3RTA - chains A and B; structure by X-ray diffraction, 1.95 A resolution.

# Chain A
Name: Putative uncharacterized protein
From: Thermotoga maritima
Notes: EC 4.2.1.93
Reference sequence: Q9X024 (Q9X024_THEMA); residue numbers follow UniProt; this construct covers 1-490
Sequence (502 residues; numbered -11 to 490; the number before each row is that of its first residue; numbers below 1 keep their minus sign (Met-11 is residue -11)):
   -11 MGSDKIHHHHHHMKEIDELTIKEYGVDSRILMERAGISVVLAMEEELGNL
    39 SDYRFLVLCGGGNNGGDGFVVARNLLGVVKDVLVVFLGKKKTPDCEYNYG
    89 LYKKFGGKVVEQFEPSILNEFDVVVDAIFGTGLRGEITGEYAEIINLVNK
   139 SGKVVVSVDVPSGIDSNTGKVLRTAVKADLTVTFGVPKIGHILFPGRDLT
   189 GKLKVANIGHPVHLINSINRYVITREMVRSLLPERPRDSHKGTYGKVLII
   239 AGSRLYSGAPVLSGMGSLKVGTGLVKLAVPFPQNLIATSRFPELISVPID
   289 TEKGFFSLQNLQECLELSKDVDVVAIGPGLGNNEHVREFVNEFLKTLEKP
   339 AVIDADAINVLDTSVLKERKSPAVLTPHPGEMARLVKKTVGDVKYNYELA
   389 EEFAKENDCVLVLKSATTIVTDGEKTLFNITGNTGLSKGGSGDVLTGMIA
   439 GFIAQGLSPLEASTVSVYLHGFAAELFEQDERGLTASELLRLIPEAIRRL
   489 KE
Not modelled in the structure: -11 to 0, 490
Construct notes: expression tag (-11 to 0)
Ion coordination: K+: Asn52, Asp114, Phe117, Val146, Val148, Ser150
Small-molecule neighbours:
  - acetyl coenzyme A (ACO), molecule 1: Lys2, Asp5, Ile9, Ser16, Leu19, Met20, Ala23, Gly50, Asn51, Asn52, Gly53, Asp55, Lys78, Thr80, Asp82, Phe117, Gly118, Thr119, Gly120, Leu121, Arg122, Gly123, Glu124, Ile125, Tyr129, Asp147, Phe172, Ile196
  - acetyl coenzyme A (ACO), molecule 2: Ser227, His228, Gly230, Lys234, His366, Pro367, Gly368, Arg372, Val378, Lys382, Lys402, Ser403
UniProt features mapped onto this chain:
  - region: Asn51 to Asp55 (NADPHX 1), Gly118 to Glu124 (NADPHX 1), His366 to Arg372 (NADPHX 2)
  - binding site (K(+)): Asn52, Asp114, Ser150
  - binding site ((6S)-NADPHX): Tyr129, Asp147, Gly317, Asp431
  - binding site (ADP): Lys402 to Thr406, Asn421 to Gly430
What the authors report for this chain:
  - binding site for acetyl coenzyme A: Lys78

# Chain B
Name: Unknown peptide, probably from expression host
From: Escherichia coli
Sequence (7 residues; each row starts with the number of its first residue):
     1 AAWLFEA

# Chain A / chain B interface
Pairs across the interface - 15 pairs, chain A then chain B:
  Arg22(A) with Trp3(B)
  Ser26(A) with Leu4(B); Phe5(B)
  Leu29(A) with Leu4(B), hydrophobic
  Ala30(A) with Phe5(B), hydrophobic
  Glu33(A) with Phe5(B)
  Leu191(A) with Ala7(B)
  Lys192(A) with Glu6(B)
  Val193(A) with Leu4(B); Phe5(B); Glu6(B), hydrogen bond (backbone-backbone)
  Ala194(A) with Leu4(B); Phe5(B), hydrophobic
  Asn195(A) with Trp3(B), hydrogen bond (side chain-backbone); Leu4(B), hydrogen bond (backbone-backbone)
Other interface residues (no listed pair), chain A (12 interface residues in all): Val170, Pro175

# Overview
12 residues of chain A and 5 residues of chain B are in contact, with 3 hydrogen bonds. Among the polar pairs
are Asn195(A)-Trp3(B), Val193(A)-Glu6(B) and Asn195(A)-Leu4(B). Bound to chain A: acetyl coenzyme A. The paper
reports a binding site for acetyl coenzyme A at Lys78(A).
Chain A is Putative uncharacterized protein (Thermotoga maritima) and chain B is Unknown peptide, probably
from expression host (Escherichia coli); the structure, Crystal structure of tm0922, a fusion of a domain of
unknown function and ADP/ATP-dependent NAD(P)H-hydrate dehydratase ..., was determined by X-ray diffraction
(same publication as 3RRE, 3RRF, 3RRJ, 3RS8, 3RS9, 3RSF and 12 further entries).
